Entry 5MPA (electron microscopy, 4.50 A resolution (low resolution: residue-level contacts below are approximate; hydrogen-bond / salt-bridge calls are withheld)); this record covers chains a and b of the 34 polymer chains in the assembly.

== Chain a ==
Molecule: Proteasome subunit alpha type-1
From: Saccharomyces cerevisiae (strain ATCC 204508 / S288c)
Notes: EC 3.4.25.1
UniProtKB: P21243 (PSA1_YEAST); residues -8 to 243 here correspond to UniProt positions 1-252 (UniProt number = residue number + 9)
Sequence (252 residues; row label = number of the first residue in the row; numbers below 1 keep their minus sign (Met-8 is residue -8)):
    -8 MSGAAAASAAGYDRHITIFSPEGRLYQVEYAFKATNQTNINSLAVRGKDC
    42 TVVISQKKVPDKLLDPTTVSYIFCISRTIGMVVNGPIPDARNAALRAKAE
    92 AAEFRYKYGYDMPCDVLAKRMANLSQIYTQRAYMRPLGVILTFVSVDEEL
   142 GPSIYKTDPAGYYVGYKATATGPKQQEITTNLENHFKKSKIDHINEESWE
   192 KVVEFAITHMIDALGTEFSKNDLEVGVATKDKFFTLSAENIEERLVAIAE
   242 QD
Unresolved in the structure: -8 to 1, 243

== Chain b ==
Molecule: Proteasome subunit alpha type-2
From: Saccharomyces cerevisiae (strain ATCC 204508 / S288c)
Notes: EC 3.4.25.1
UniProtKB: P23639 (PSA2_YEAST); residue numbers follow UniProt; this construct covers 1-250
Sequence (250 residues; row label = number of the first residue in the row):
     1 MTDRYSFSLTTFSPSGKLGQIDYALTAVKQGVTSLGIKATNGVVIATEKK
    51 SSSPLAMSETLSKVSLLTPDIGAVYSGMGPDYRVLVDKSRKVAHTSYKRI
   101 YGEYPPTKLLVSEVAKIMQEATQSGGVRPFGVSLLIAGHDEFNGFSLYQV
   151 DPSGSYFPWKATAIGKGSVAAKTFLEKRWNDELELEDAIHIALLTLKESV
   201 EGEFNGDTIELAIIGDENPDLLGYTGIPTDKGPRFRKLTSQEINDRLEAL
Swiss-Prot annotation at these positions:
  - cross-link: Lys108 (Glycyl lysine isopeptide (Lys-Gly) (interchain with G-Cter in ubiquitin))

== Chain a / chain b interface ==
Pairs across the interface (56):
  Thr8(a) - Arg128(b)
  Ile9(a) - Leu9(b)
  Ile9(a) - Gln20(b)
  Phe10(a) - Gln20(b)
  Phe10(a) - Tyr23(b)
  Phe10(a) - Ala24(b)
  Phe10(a) - Met78(b)
  Phe10(a) - Pro129(b)
  Ser11(a) - Tyr23(b)
  Pro12(a) - Tyr23(b)
  Glu13(a) - Thr26(b)
  Gly14(a) - Gln30(b)
  Leu16(a) - Arg128(b)
  Lys110(a) - Asp87(b)
  Ala113(a) - Arg83(b)
  Asn114(a) - Arg83(b)
  Asn114(a) - Val84(b)
  Asn114(a) - Asp87(b)
  Gln117(a) - Pro80(b)
  Gln117(a) - Asp81(b)
  Gln117(a) - Val84(b)
  Thr120(a) - Arg128(b)
  Gln121(a) - Asp81(b)
  Gln121(a) - Gly126(b)
  Gln121(a) - Val127(b)
  Gln121(a) - Arg128(b)
  Gln121(a) - Phe130(b)
  Arg122(a) - Gly126(b)
  Arg122(a) - Val127(b)
  Ala123(a) - Tyr5(b)
  Ala123(a) - Gly126(b)
  Tyr124(a) - Asp3(b)
  Tyr124(a) - Tyr5(b)
  Ala151(a) - Pro80(b)
  Gly152(a) - Pro80(b)
  Gly152(a) - Arg83(b)
  Tyr153(a) - Ser52(b)
  Tyr153(a) - Pro80(b)
  Tyr154(a) - Arg83(b)
  Val155(a) - Met57(b)
  Val155(a) - Ser58(b)
  Val155(a) - Thr60(b)
  Val155(a) - Leu61(b)
  Gly156(a) - Ala56(b)
  Gly156(a) - Met57(b)
  Gly156(a) - Thr60(b)
  Tyr157(a) - Leu55(b)
  Tyr157(a) - Ala56(b)
  Tyr157(a) - Met57(b)
  Lys158(a) - Leu55(b)
  Lys158(a) - Met57(b)
  Ala159(a) - Leu55(b)
  Thr170(a) - Leu55(b)
  Leu173(a) - Leu55(b)
  Glu174(a) - Pro54(b)
  Glu174(a) - Leu55(b)
Other interface residues (no listed pair), chain a (31 interface residues in all): Tyr146, Phe177
Other interface residues (no listed pair), chain b (30 interface residues in all): Met1, Ala27, Gly131

== Overview ==
Chain a and chain b form an interface of 31 and 30 residues respectively.
Chain a is Proteasome subunit alpha type-1 and chain b is Proteasome subunit alpha type-2, both from
Saccharomyces cerevisiae (strain ATCC 204508 / S288c); the structure, 26S proteasome in presence of ATP (s2),
was determined by electron microscopy together with 5MP9, 5MPB, 5MPC, 5MPD and 5MPE from the same study.
